Entry 5H9E (X-ray diffraction, 3.21 A resolution); this record covers chains I and L of the 14 polymer chains in the assembly.

# Chain I
Protein: CRISPR system Cascade subunit CasC
From: Escherichia coli (strain K12)
UniProtKB: Q46899 (CASC_ECOLI); residue numbers follow UniProt; this construct covers 1-363
Sequence (363 residues; numbered 1 to 363; the number before each row is that of its first residue):
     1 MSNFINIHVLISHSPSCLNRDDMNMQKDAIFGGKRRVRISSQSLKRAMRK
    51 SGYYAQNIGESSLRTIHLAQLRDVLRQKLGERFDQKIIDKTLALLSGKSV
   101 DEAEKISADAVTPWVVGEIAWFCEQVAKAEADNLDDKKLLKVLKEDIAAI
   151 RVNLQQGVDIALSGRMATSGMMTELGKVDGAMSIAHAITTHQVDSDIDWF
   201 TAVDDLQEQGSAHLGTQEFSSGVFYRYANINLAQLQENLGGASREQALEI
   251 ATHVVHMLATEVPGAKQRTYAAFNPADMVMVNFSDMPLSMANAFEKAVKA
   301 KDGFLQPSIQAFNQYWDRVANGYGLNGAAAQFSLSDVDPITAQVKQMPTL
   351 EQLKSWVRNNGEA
Not modelled in the structure: 1, 98-106, 362-363

# Chain L
Molecule: crRNA
From: Escherichia coli
Sequence (61 nucleotides; row label = number of the first residue in the row):
     1 AUAAACCGACGGUAUUGUUCAGAUCCUGGCUUGCCAACAGGAGUUCCCCG
    51 CGCCAGCGGGX
Modified residues: 23G (guanosine-5'-phosphate-2',3'-cyclic phosphate) at position 61

# How chain I and chain L interact
Residue-residue contacts - 52 pairs, chain I then chain L:
  Asn19(I) with G8(L), hydrogen bond to the sugar; A9(L), phosphate contact; C10(L), hydrogen bond to the phosphate
  Arg20(I) with A9(L), sugar contact; C10(L), salt bridge to the phosphate; G11(L), salt bridge to the phosphate
  Asp21(I) with A9(L), base contact
  Asp22(I) with A9(L), base contact
  Asn24(I) with C10(L), base contact
  Lys27(I) with A9(L), salt bridge to the phosphate
  Ser40(I) with G8(L), phosphate contact; A9(L), hydrogen bond to the phosphate
  Gln42(I) with C7(L), sugar contact; G8(L), phosphate contact; A9(L), hydrogen bond to the phosphate
  Ser43(I) with G8(L), hydrogen bond to the sugar; C10(L), phosphate contact
  Lys45(I) with C6(L), salt bridge to the phosphate; C7(L), salt bridge to the phosphate
  Arg46(I) with G8(L), salt bridge to the phosphate
  Arg49(I) with C6(L), hydrogen bond to the phosphate; C7(L), salt bridge to the phosphate
  Ser163(I) with C6(L), sugar contact; C7(L), phosphate contact
  Arg165(I) with A5(L), base contact; C6(L), hydrogen bond to the sugar
  Met166(I) with C6(L), hydrogen bond to the sugar
  Ala167(I) with C6(L), hydrogen bond to the sugar
  Lys177(I) with A4(L), base contact; A5(L), base contact
  Val178(I) with A5(L), sugar contact; C6(L), sugar contact
  Asp179(I) with A1(L), base contact; A5(L), hydrogen bond to the sugar; C6(L), phosphate contact
  Gly180(I) with C6(L), hydrogen bond to the phosphate
  Trp199(I) with U15(L), base contact
  Phe200(I) with U13(L), base contact; U15(L), phosphate contact
  Thr201(I) with U13(L), hydrogen bond to the sugar; A14(L), hydrogen bond to the base; U15(L), hydrogen bond to the phosphate
  Ala202(I) with U13(L), base contact
  Val203(I) with A14(L), hydrogen bond to the phosphate
  Ser211(I) with A14(L), base contact
  Gln234(I) with A1(L), base contact
  Gly264(I) with G11(L), phosphate contact
  Ala265(I) with C10(L), phosphate contact; G11(L), phosphate contact
  Lys266(I) with G11(L), hydrogen bond to the phosphate
  Arg268(I) with G12(L), phosphate contact
  Thr269(I) with U13(L), phosphate contact
Other interface residues (no listed pair), chain I (34 interface residues in all): Gly164, Gln209
Other interface residues (no listed pair), chain L (14 interface residues in all): G17

# In short
The interface between chain I and chain L involves 34 residues on one side and 14 on the other; the contacts
include 16 hydrogen bonds and 7 salt bridges. Among the polar pairs are Thr201(I)-A14(L), Asn19(I)-G8(L) and
Ser43(I)-G8(L).
Chain I is CRISPR system Cascade subunit CasC (Escherichia coli (strain K12)) and chain L is crRNA
(Escherichia coli); the structure, Crystal structure of E. coli Cascade bound to a PAM-containing dsDNA target
(32-nt spacer) at 3.20 ..., was determined by X-ray diffraction, deposited together with 5H9F.
